Entry 1BGN (X-ray diffraction, 2.00 A resolution); this record covers chain A.

Chain A:
Protein: P-hydroxybenzoate hydroxylase
Organism: Pseudomonas fluorescens
Notes: EC 1.14.13.2
UniProtKB: P00438 (PHHY_PSEFL); residues 1-394 here = UniProt positions 1-394
Sequence (394 residues; row label = number of the first residue in the row):
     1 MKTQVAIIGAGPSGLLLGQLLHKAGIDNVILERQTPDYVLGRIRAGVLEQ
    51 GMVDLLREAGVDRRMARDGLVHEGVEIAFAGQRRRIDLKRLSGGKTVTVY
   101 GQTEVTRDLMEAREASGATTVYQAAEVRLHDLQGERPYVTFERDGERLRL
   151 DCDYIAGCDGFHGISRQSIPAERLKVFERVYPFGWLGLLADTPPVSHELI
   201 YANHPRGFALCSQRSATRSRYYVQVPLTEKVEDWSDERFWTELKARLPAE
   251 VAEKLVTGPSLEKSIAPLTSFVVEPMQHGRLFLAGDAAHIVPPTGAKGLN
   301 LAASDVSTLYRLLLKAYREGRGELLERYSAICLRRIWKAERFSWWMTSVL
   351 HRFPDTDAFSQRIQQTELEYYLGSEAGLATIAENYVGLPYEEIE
Not modelled in the structure: 392-394
Differences from the reference sequence: engineered mutation Ser116 (Cys in P00438), Thr269 (Arg in P00438)
Small-molecule neighbours:
  - FAD (flavin-adenine dinucleotide): Ile8, Gly9, Ala10, Gly11, Pro12, Ser13, Leu31, Glu32, Arg33, Gln34, Val39, Arg42, Arg44, Ala45, Gly46, Val47, Gln102, Val127, Cys158, Asp159, Gly160, His162, Gly163, Ile164, Tyr222, Ala266, Ala284, Gly285, Asp286, Pro293, Ala296, Lys297, Gly298, Leu299, Asn300, Ala302
  - P-hydroxybenzoic acid (PHB): Arg44, Ala45, Gly46, Val47, Trp185, Leu199, Tyr201, Leu210, Ser212, Gln213, Arg214, Arg220, Tyr222, Pro293, Thr294, Gly295, Ala296
UniProt features mapped onto this chain:
  - binding site (FAD): Ser13, Glu32, Arg42 to Val47, Gln102, Asp286, Leu299, Asn300
  - binding site (substrate): Tyr201, Ser212 to Arg214, Tyr222, Pro293
  - site (Important for catalytic activity): Tyr201, Tyr385
  - mutagenesis: Arg33 (R33E: Slight decrease of affinity for p-OHB and strong decrease of affinity for NADPH; R33K: Slight decrease of affinity for p-OHB and NADPH ...), Gln34 (Q34K: Slight decrease of affinity for p-OHB and NADPH; Q34R: Slight decrease of affinity for p-OHB and NADPH; Q34T: Slight decrease of affinity for p-OHB and NADPH), Tyr38 (Y38E: Slight decrease of affinity for p-OHB and strong decrease of affinity for NADPH; Y38F: Slight decrease of affinity for p-OHB and strong decrease of affinity for NADPH ...), Arg42 (R42K: 4-fold and 10-fold decrease of affinity for p-OHB and NADPH, respectively. The turnover rate of p-hydroxybenzoate hydroxylase results from impaired binding of NADPH ...), Arg44 (R44K: Decrease of affinity for the flavin prosthetic group. It affects NADPH binding, resulting in a low yield of the charge-transfer species between reduced flavin and NADP), Phe161 (F161A: Decrease of affinity for NADPH; F161G: Decrease of affinity for NADPH), His162 (H162D: No significant changes in affinity for p-OHB are observed. However, the affinity for NADPH decreases strongly; H162K: No significant changes in affinity for p-OHB are observed ...), Arg166 (R166E: Loses the ability to bind NADPH and FAD; R166K: Loses the ability to bind NADPH; R166S: Loses the ability to bind NADPH), Arg214 (R214K: Strong decrease of affinity for NADPH and 4-fold decrease of affinity for p-OHB are observed), Tyr222 (Y222A: Results in the removal of a large side chain involving in the binding of the carboxyl group of the substrate)

Summary:
Bound to chain A: flavin-adenine dinucleotide and P-hydroxybenzoic acid. UniProt lists 12 FAD-binding
residues, 6 substrate-binding residues and 10 mutagenesis sites.
Chain A is P-hydroxybenzoate hydroxylase (Pseudomonas fluorescens); the structure, P-hydroxybenzoate
hydroxylase (phbh) mutant with cys 116 replaced by ser (C116S) and arg 269 replaced by ..., was determined by
X-ray diffraction together with 1BGJ from the same study.
